Entry 1KQS (X-ray diffraction, 3.10 A resolution); this record covers chains 0 and K of the 32 polymer chains in the assembly.

Chain 0:
Molecule: 23S RRNA
Source organism: Haloarcula marismortui
Sequence (2922 nucleotides; row label = number of the first residue in the row):
     2 UUGGCUACUA UGCCAGCUGG UGGAUUGCUC GGCUCAGGCG CUGAUGAAGG ACGUGCCAAG
    62 CUGCGAUAAG CCAUGGGGAG CCGCACGGAG GCGAAGAACC AUGGAUUUCC GAAUGAGAAU
   122 CUCUCUAACA AUUGCUUCGC GCAAUGAGGA ACCCCGAGAA CUGAAACAUC UCAGUAUCGG
   182 GAGGAACAGA AAACGCAAUG UGAUGUCGUU AGUAACCGCG AGUGAACGCG AUACAGCCCA
   242 AACCGAAGCC CUCACGGGCA AUGUGGUGUC AGGGCUACCU CUCAUCAGCC GACCGUCUCG
   302 ACGAAGUCUC UUGGAACAGA GCGUGAUACA GGGUGACAAC CCCGUACUCG AGACCAGUAC
   362 GACGUGCGGU AGUGCCAGAG UAGCGGGGGU UGGAUAUCCC UCGCGAAUAA CGCAGGCAUC
   422 GACUGCGAAG GCUAAACACA ACCUGAGACC GAUAGUGAAC AAGUAGUGUG AACGAACGCU
   482 GCAAAGUACC CUCAGAAGGG AGGCGAAAUA GAGCAUGAAA UCAGUUGGCG AUCGAGCGAC
   542 AGGGCAUACA AGGUCCCUCG ACGAAUGACC GACGCGCGAG CGUCCAGUAA GACUCACGGG
   602 AAGCCGAUGU UCUGUCGUAC GUUUUGAAAA ACGAGCCAGG GAGUGUGUCU GCAUGGCAAG
   662 UCUAACCGGA GUAUCCGGGG AGGCACAGGG AAACCGACAU GGCCGCAGGG CUUUGCCCGA
   722 GGGCCGCCGU CUUCAAGGGC GGGGAGCCAU GUGGACACGA CCCGAAUCCG GACGAUCUAC
   782 GCAUGGACAA GAUGAAGCGU GCCGAAAGGC ACGUGGAAGU CUGUUAGAGU UGGUGUCCUA
   842 CAAUACCCUC UCGUGAUCUA UGUGUAGGGG UGAAAGGCCC AUCGAGUCCG GCAACAGCUG
   902 GUUCCAAUCG AAACAUGUCG AAGCAUGACC UCCGCCGAGG UAGUCUGUGA GGUAGAGCGA
   962 CCGAUUGGUG UGUCCGCCUC CGAGAGGAGU CGGCACACCU GUCAAACUCC AAACUUACAG
  1022 ACGCCGUUUG ACGCGGGGAU UCCGGUGCGC GGGGUAAGCC UGUGUACCAG GAGGGGAACA
  1082 ACCCAGAGAU AGGUUAAGGU CCCCAAGUGU GGAUUAAGUG UAAUCCUCUG AAGGUGGUCU
  1142 CGAGCCCUAG ACAGCCGGGA GGUGAGCUUA GAAGCAGCUA CCCUCUAAGA AAAGCGUAAC
  1202 AGCUUACCGG CCGAGGUUUG AGGCGCCCAA AAUGAUCGGG ACUCAAAUCC ACCACCGAGA
  1262 CCUGUCCGUA CCACUCAUAC UGGUAAUCGA GUAGAUUGGC GCUCUAAUUG GAUGGAAGUA
  1322 GGGGUGAAAA CUCCUAUGGA CCGAUUAGUG ACGAAAAUCC UGGCCAUAGU AGCAGCGAUA
  1382 GUCGGGUGAG AACCCCGACG GCCUAAUGGA UAAGGGUUCC UCAGCACUGC UGAUCAGCUG
  1442 AGGGUUAGCC GGUCCUAAGU CAUACCGCAA CUCGACUAUG ACGAAAUGGG AAACGGGUUA
  1502 AUAUUCCCGU GCCACUAUGC AGUGAAAGUU GACGCCCUGG GGUCGAUCAC GCUGGGCAUU
  1562 CGCCCAGUCG AACCGUCCAA CUCCGUGGAA GCCGUAAUGG CAGGAAGCGG ACGAACGGCG
  1622 GCAUAGGGAA ACGUGAUUCA ACCUGGGGCC CAUGAAAAGA CGAGCAUAGU GUCCGUACCG
  1682 AGAACCGACA CAGGUGUCCA UGGCGGCGAA AGCCAAGGCC UGUCGGGAGC AACCAACGUU
  1742 AGGGAAUUCG GCAAGUUAGU CCCGUACCUU CGGAAGAAGG GAUGCCUGCU CCGGAACGGA
  1802 GCAGGUCGCA GUGACUCGGA AGCUCGGACU GUCUAGUAAC AACAUAGGUG ACCGCAAAUC
  1862 CGCAAGGACU CGUACGGUCA CUGAAUCCUG CCCAGUGCAG GUAUCUGAAC ACCUCGUACA
  1922 AGAGGACGAA GGACCUGUCA ACGGCGGGGG UAACUAUGAC CCUCUUAAGG UAGCGUAGUA
  1982 CCUUGCCGCA UCAGUAGCGG CUUGCAUGAA UGGAUUAACC AGAGCUUCAC UGUCCCAACG
  2042 UUGGGCCCGG UGAACUGUAC AUUCCAGUGC GGAGUCUGGA GACACCCAGG GGGAAGCGAA
  2102 GACCCUAUGG AGCUUUACUG CAGGCUGUCG CUGAGACGUG GUCGCCGAUG UGCAGCAUAG
  2162 GUAGGAGACA CUACACAGGU ACCCGCGCUA GCGGGCCACC GAGUCAACAG UGAAAUACUA
  2222 CCCGUCGGUG ACUGCGACUC UCACUCCGGG AGGAGGACAC CGAUAGCCGG GCAGUUUGAC
  2282 UGGGGCGGUA CGCGCUCGAA AAGAUAUCGA GCGCGCCCUA UGGCUAUCUC AGCCGGGACA
  2342 GAGACCCGGC GAAGAGUGCA AGAGCAAAAG AUAGCUUGAC AGUGUUCUUC CCAACGAGGA
  2402 ACGCUGACGC GAAAGCGUGG UCUAGCGAAC CAAUUAGCCU GCUUGAUGCG GGCAAUUGAU
  2462 GACAGAAAAG CUACCCUAGG GAUAACAGAG UCGUCACUCG CAAGAGCACA UAUCGACCGA
  2522 GUGGCUUGCU ACCUCGAUGU CGGUUCCCUC CAUCCUGCCC GUGCAGAAGC GGGCAAGGGU
  2582 GAGGUUGUUC GCCUAUUAAA GGAGGUCGUG AGCUGGGUUU AGACCGUCGU GAGACAGGUC
  2642 GGCUGCUAUC UACUGGGUGU GUAAUGGUGU CUGACAAGAA CGACCGUAUA GUACGAGAGG
  2702 AACUACGGUU GGUGGCCACU GGUGUACCGG UUGUUCGAGA GAGCACGUGC CGGGUAGCCA
  2762 CGCCACACGG GGUAAGAGCU GAACGCAUCU AAGCUCGAAA CCCACUUGGA AAAGAGACAC
  2822 CGCCGAGGUC CCGCGUACAA GACGCGGUCG AUAGACUCGG GGUGUGCGCG UCGAGGUAAC
  2882 GAGACGUUAA GCCCACGAGC ACUAACAGAC CAAAGCCAUC AU
Unresolved in the structure: 2-9, 126-127, 715, 971-998, 1560, 1952-1963, 2137-2236, 2339-2343, 2665-2666, 2915-2923
Differences from the reference sequence: conflict C560 (U3155 in 3377779)
Metal / ion sites: Mg2+ site 1 near G28 (its only coordinating residue here); Na+ site 1: C40, G41; Na+ site 2: G56, A59, G61; Na+ site 3 near U108 (its only coordinating residue here); Mg2+ site 2 near U115 (its only coordinating residue here); Na+ site 4: C141, G142; Na+ site 5 near U146 (its only coordinating residue here); Mg2+ site 3: C162, U2276; K+ site 1: C162, U163, U172; Mg2+ site 4: A165, A167, C168; Na+ site 6: A165, A166; Mg2+ site 5: A166, G219; 63 more Na+ sites not listed; 98 more Mg2+ sites not listed; 1 more K+ sites not listed
Small-molecule neighbours: 6-aminohexanoic acid / biotin / phenylalaninal / puromycin-5'-monophosphate: G2099, A2100, G2102, A2103, C2104, A2486, C2487, A2538, G2540, U2541, C2542, G2588, C2608, G2618, U2619, U2620, U2645, G2646

Chain K:
Name: Ribosomal protein L15
Source organism: Haloarcula marismortui
UniProtKB: P12737 (RL15_HALMA); residue numbers follow UniProt; this construct covers 1-164
Chain sequence (164 residues; each row starts with the number of its first residue):
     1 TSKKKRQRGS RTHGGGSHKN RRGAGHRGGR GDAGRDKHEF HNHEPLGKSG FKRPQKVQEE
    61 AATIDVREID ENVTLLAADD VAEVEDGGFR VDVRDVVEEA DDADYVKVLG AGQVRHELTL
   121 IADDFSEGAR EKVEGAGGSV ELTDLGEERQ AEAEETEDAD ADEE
Unresolved in the structure: 84-88, 151-164
Metal / ion sites: Na+ site 1: Gly14 (shared with A1040(0), A1296(0) of chain 0); Na+ site 2: His18 (shared with G902(0), U903(0) of chain 0); Na+ site 3: Ala33, Glu39; Na+ site 4: Asp36 (shared with G2466(0) of chain 0)

Interface between chain 0 and chain K:
Residue-residue contacts (175; chain 0 residue first):
  G164(0) - Arg30(K)  phosphate contact
  A165(0) - Gly29(K)  phosphate contact
  A165(0) - Arg30(K)  hydrogen bond to the phosphate
  A165(0) - Ala33(K)  phosphate contact
  A166(0) - Ala24(K)  base contact
  A166(0) - Gly25(K)  hydrogen bond to the base
  A166(0) - Gly28(K)  base contact
  A166(0) - Gly29(K)  hydrogen bond to the base
  A166(0) - Ala33(K)  sugar contact
  A166(0) - Gly34(K)  hydrogen bond to the phosphate
  A166(0) - His38(K)  base contact
  G196(0) - Lys56(K)  hydrogen bond to the sugar
  C197(0) - Lys56(K)  phosphate contact
  U214(0) - Gln55(K)  sugar contact
  A215(0) - Lys52(K)  salt bridge to the phosphate
  A215(0) - Gln55(K)  sugar contact
  A216(0) - Lys52(K)  salt bridge to the phosphate
  C220(0) - Lys48(K)  sugar contact
  G221(0) - Arg35(K)  phosphate contact
  G221(0) - Leu46(K)  phosphate contact
  G221(0) - Gly47(K)  hydrogen bond to the phosphate
  A222(0) - Asp32(K)  phosphate contact
  A222(0) - Arg35(K)  salt bridge to the phosphate
  G223(0) - Gly31(K)  phosphate contact
  G223(0) - Asp32(K)  hydrogen bond to the phosphate
  G416(0) - Lys56(K)  phosphate contact
  G417(0) - Lys56(K)  salt bridge to the phosphate
  U623(0) - Arg11(K)  hydrogen bond to the phosphate
  U624(0) - Arg11(K)  salt bridge to the phosphate
  U624(0) - His18(K)  salt bridge to the phosphate
  U624(0) - Lys19(K)  hydrogen bond to the phosphate
  U625(0) - Lys19(K)  salt bridge to the phosphate
  G644(0) - Lys4(K)  sugar contact
  G644(0) - Arg8(K)  salt bridge to the phosphate
  G644(0) - His13(K)  hydrogen bond to the base
  G644(0) - Arg21(K)  hydrogen bond to the base
  U645(0) - Lys4(K)  salt bridge to the phosphate
  C687(0) - Glu99(K)  base contact
  A688(0) - Asp65(K)  hydrogen bond to the base
  A688(0) - Arg67(K)  salt bridge to the phosphate
  A688(0) - Leu109(K)  base contact
  A688(0) - Ala111(K)  base contact
  A692(0) - Gly50(K)  sugar contact
  A692(0) - Phe51(K)  hydrogen bond to the sugar
  A693(0) - Phe51(K)  sugar contact
  A693(0) - Arg53(K)  phosphate contact
  A694(0) - Arg53(K)  salt bridge to the phosphate
  G697(0) - Thr63(K)  base contact
  G697(0) - Lys107(K)  salt bridge to the phosphate
  G697(0) - Leu109(K)  base contact
  G697(0) - Ser126(K)  phosphate contact
  G697(0) - Glu127(K)  hydrogen bond to the phosphate
  A698(0) - Leu109(K)  phosphate contact
  A698(0) - Gly110(K)  hydrogen bond to the phosphate
  A698(0) - Ala111(K)  sugar contact
  A698(0) - Ser126(K)  hydrogen bond to the phosphate
  A698(0) - Gly128(K)  phosphate contact
  C699(0) - Gly110(K)  phosphate contact
  C699(0) - Ala111(K)  phosphate contact
  C699(0) - Gly112(K)  hydrogen bond to the phosphate
  C699(0) - Lys132(K)  salt bridge to the phosphate
  A700(0) - Asp70(K)  hydrogen bond to the base
  A700(0) - Glu71(K)  base contact
  A700(0) - Gly112(K)  phosphate contact
  A700(0) - Gln113(K)  hydrogen bond to the base
  A700(0) - Val114(K)  base contact
  A700(0) - Arg115(K)  hydrogen bond to the base
  U701(0) - Gln113(K)  hydrogen bond to the phosphate
  U701(0) - Arg115(K)  salt bridge to the phosphate
  G745(0) - Arg67(K)  base contact
  G745(0) - Glu71(K)  hydrogen bond to the base
  U753(0) - Ser2(K)  phosphate contact
  G754(0) - Lys3(K)  phosphate contact
  G754(0) - Lys4(K)  salt bridge to the phosphate
  G755(0) - Lys3(K)  salt bridge to the phosphate
  C757(0) - Arg27(K)  phosphate contact
  C757(0) - Gly31(K)  hydrogen bond to the phosphate
  A758(0) - Arg27(K)  salt bridge to the phosphate
  A758(0) - Arg30(K)  phosphate contact
  A758(0) - Gly31(K)  hydrogen bond to the phosphate
  C759(0) - Arg30(K)  salt bridge to the phosphate
  A761(0) - Arg30(K)  salt bridge to the phosphate
  C762(0) - Arg21(K)  hydrogen bond to the base
  C896(0) - Arg30(K)  hydrogen bond to the phosphate
  A897(0) - Gly23(K)  phosphate contact
  A897(0) - Ala24(K)  hydrogen bond to the phosphate
  A897(0) - Arg30(K)  salt bridge to the phosphate
  G898(0) - Arg22(K)  phosphate contact
  G898(0) - Gly23(K)  hydrogen bond to the phosphate
  G898(0) - Ala24(K)  hydrogen bond to the phosphate
  G898(0) - Gly25(K)  hydrogen bond to the phosphate
  G898(0) - His26(K)  phosphate contact
  C899(0) - Arg22(K)  salt bridge to the phosphate
  U900(0) - Lys19(K)  salt bridge to the phosphate
  U900(0) - Arg22(K)  salt bridge to the phosphate
  G901(0) - His18(K)  salt bridge to the phosphate
  G901(0) - Lys19(K)  phosphate contact
  G902(0) - Arg11(K)  salt bridge to the phosphate
  G902(0) - His18(K)  salt bridge to the phosphate
  U903(0) - Arg11(K)  salt bridge to the phosphate
  U903(0) - Thr12(K)  base contact
  U903(0) - His13(K)  sugar contact
  U903(0) - His18(K)  base contact
  U904(0) - Gln7(K)  phosphate contact
  U904(0) - Arg8(K)  hydrogen bond to the base
  U904(0) - Gly9(K)  hydrogen bond to the phosphate
  U904(0) - Ser10(K)  hydrogen bond to the phosphate
  U904(0) - Arg11(K)  hydrogen bond to the phosphate
  C905(0) - Lys5(K)  hydrogen bond to the base
  C905(0) - Arg6(K)  base contact
  C905(0) - Arg8(K)  sugar contact
  C906(0) - Arg6(K)  base contact
  A907(0) - Arg6(K)  base contact
  G918(0) - His38(K)  hydrogen bond to the base
  G918(0) - Phe40(K)  sugar contact
  U919(0) - Lys37(K)  hydrogen bond to the phosphate
  U919(0) - His38(K)  base contact
  C920(0) - Lys37(K)  salt bridge to the phosphate
  G924(0) - Gly25(K)  hydrogen bond to the sugar
  G924(0) - His38(K)  base contact
  C925(0) - Gly25(K)  phosphate contact
  C925(0) - His26(K)  salt bridge to the phosphate
  C925(0) - Gly28(K)  sugar contact
  C925(0) - His38(K)  sugar contact
  C925(0) - Glu39(K)  hydrogen bond to the sugar
  A926(0) - His38(K)  sugar contact
  A926(0) - Glu39(K)  sugar contact
  A926(0) - His41(K)  hydrogen bond to the base
  U927(0) - His41(K)  sugar contact
  U927(0) - Asn42(K)  sugar contact
  G1039(0) - Lys3(K)  sugar contact
  U1041(0) - Gly15(K)  sugar contact
  U1041(0) - Gly16(K)  phosphate contact
  U1042(0) - Gly16(K)  phosphate contact
  U1042(0) - Ser17(K)  hydrogen bond to the phosphate
  U1042(0) - Asn20(K)  hydrogen bond to the phosphate
  A1294(0) - Gly16(K)  phosphate contact
  G1295(0) - Thr12(K)  hydrogen bond to the phosphate
  G1295(0) - Gly14(K)  hydrogen bond to the phosphate
  G1295(0) - Gly15(K)  hydrogen bond to the phosphate
  G1295(0) - Gly16(K)  hydrogen bond to the phosphate
  A1296(0) - Lys3(K)  salt bridge to the phosphate
  U1297(0) - Lys3(K)  salt bridge to the phosphate
  U1298(0) - Arg6(K)  hydrogen bond to the base
  G1299(0) - Thr1(K)  phosphate contact
  G1299(0) - Arg6(K)  hydrogen bond to the base
  G1300(0) - Thr1(K)  hydrogen bond to the base
  C1301(0) - Lys5(K)  base contact
  G1302(0) - Lys5(K)  hydrogen bond to the base
  C1353(0) - Lys5(K)  hydrogen bond to the base
  G1354(0) - Lys5(K)  hydrogen bond to the base
  G1354(0) - Arg8(K)  salt bridge to the phosphate
  C2396(0) - Phe40(K)  sugar contact
  A2430(0) - Leu46(K)  sugar contact
  A2430(0) - Gly47(K)  hydrogen bond to the sugar
  C2431(0) - Gly47(K)  phosphate contact
  C2431(0) - Lys48(K)  hydrogen bond to the phosphate
  C2432(0) - Lys48(K)  salt bridge to the phosphate
  U2441(0) - Phe51(K)  sugar contact
  U2441(0) - Arg53(K)  hydrogen bond to the phosphate
  G2442(0) - Arg53(K)  salt bridge to the phosphate
  G2442(0) - Pro54(K)  sugar contact
  G2442(0) - Val57(K)  phosphate contact
  C2443(0) - Pro54(K)  base contact
  C2443(0) - Lys56(K)  hydrogen bond to the phosphate
  C2443(0) - Val57(K)  sugar contact
  U2444(0) - Lys56(K)  salt bridge to the phosphate
  G2452(0) - Phe51(K)  sugar contact
  G2453(0) - Gly50(K)  hydrogen bond to the phosphate
  G2453(0) - Phe51(K)  sugar contact
  C2454(0) - Ser49(K)  phosphate contact
  C2454(0) - Gly50(K)  hydrogen bond to the phosphate
  A2465(0) - Phe40(K)  base contact
  G2466(0) - Lys37(K)  salt bridge to the phosphate
  A2467(0) - Lys37(K)  salt bridge to the phosphate
Interface residues without a listed pair, chain 0 (89 interface residues in all): A226, A1040, C2440, A2483
Interface residues without a listed pair, chain K (73 interface residues in all): Asp36, Phe125

Summary:
The interface between chain 0 and chain K involves 89 residues on one side and 73 on the other, with 58
hydrogen bonds and 37 salt bridges. Polar pairs include A166(0)-Gly25(K), A166(0)-Gly29(K) and
G644(0)-His13(K).
Here chain 0 is 23S RRNA and chain K is Ribosomal protein L15, both from Haloarcula marismortui. Entry 1KQS
(The Haloarcula marismortui 50S Complexed with a Pretranslocational Intermediate in Protein Synthesis) was
determined by X-ray diffraction.
